PDB entry 8B30 | X-ray diffraction, 2.70 A resolution | chains A and B

Chain A (and B):
Name: Phenolic acid decarboxylase N31
Organism: synthetic construct
Notes: chain B of this document is another copy of the same molecule, construct and numbering; everything in this record applies to it too
Amino-acid sequence (190 residues; numbered -18 to 171; the number before each row is that of its first residue; numbers below 1 keep their minus sign (Met-18 is residue -18)):
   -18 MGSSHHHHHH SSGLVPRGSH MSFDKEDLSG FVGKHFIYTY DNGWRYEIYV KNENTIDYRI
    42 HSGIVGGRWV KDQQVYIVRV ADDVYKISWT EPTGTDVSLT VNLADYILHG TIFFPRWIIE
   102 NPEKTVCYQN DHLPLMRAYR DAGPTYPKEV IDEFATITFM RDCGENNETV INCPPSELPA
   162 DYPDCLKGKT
Unresolved in the structure: -18 to 7, 164-171 (chain B: -18 to 4, 166-171)

How chain A and chain B interact:
Pairs across the interface - 53 pairs, chain A then chain B:
  Tyr57(A) with Asp133(B)
  Val59(A) with His90(B); Asp133(B); Phe135(B), hydrophobic
  Arg60(A) with Phe135(B)
  Val61(A) with Asn83(B); His90(B)
  Val65(A) with Val65(B), hydrophobic
  Lys67(A) with Ser79(B), hydrogen bond (side chain-backbone); Thr81(B), hydrogen bond; His90(B), hydrogen bond; Thr92(B)
  Ser69(A) with Thr92(B), hydrogen bond
  Trp70(A) with Phe94(B)
  Thr71(A) with Lys129(B); Val131(B)
  Gly75(A) with Tyr127(B)
  Asp77(A) with Asp77(B); Phe94(B); Lys129(B)
  Val78(A) with Phe94(B)
  Ser79(A) with Lys67(B), hydrogen bond (backbone-side chain); Ser79(B), hydrogen bond
  Leu80(A) with Lys67(B)
  Thr81(A) with Val61(B); Lys67(B), hydrogen bond; Thr81(B), hydrogen bond
  Asn83(A) with Val61(B)
  Ile88(A) with Val61(B)
  His90(A) with Val59(B); Lys67(B), hydrogen bond (backbone-side chain)
  Thr92(A) with Lys67(B); Ser69(B), hydrogen bond
  Phe94(A) with Trp70(B); Asp77(B); Val78(B); Phe94(B), hydrophobic
  Pro96(A) with Tyr127(B)
  Arg121(A) with Tyr127(B)
  Asp122(A) with Tyr127(B)
  Thr126(A) with Thr126(B); Tyr127(B)
  Tyr127(A) with Gly75(B); Pro96(B); Arg121(B); Thr126(B)
  Lys129(A) with Thr71(B); Asp77(B); Tyr127(B), hydrogen bond
  Asp133(A) with Tyr57(B); Val59(B)
  Phe135(A) with Val59(B), hydrophobic; Arg60(B)
Interface residues without a listed pair, chain A (31 interface residues in all): Ala62, Gly91, Val131
Interface residues without a listed pair, chain B (31 interface residues in all): Ala62, Thr74, Leu80, Ile88, Gly91

Overview:
The chain A/chain B interface involves 31 residues from each chain, with 11 hydrogen bonds. Among the polar
pairs are Lys67(A)-Ser79(B), Lys67(A)-Thr81(B) and Lys67(A)-His90(B).
Chain A and chain B are both Phenolic acid decarboxylase N31 (synthetic construct); the structure, Structure
of the Reconstructed Ancestor of Phenolic Acid Decarboxylase AncPAD31, was determined by X-ray diffraction
together with 8ADX and 8A85 from the same study.
